PDB entry 6PUK | X-ray diffraction, 2.08 A resolution | chains B and G of the 4 polymer chains in the assembly

# Chain B
Molecule: TRA@ protein
From: Homo sapiens
Chain sequence (204 residues; numbered 0 to 203; the number before each row is that of its first residue; numbering starts at 0):
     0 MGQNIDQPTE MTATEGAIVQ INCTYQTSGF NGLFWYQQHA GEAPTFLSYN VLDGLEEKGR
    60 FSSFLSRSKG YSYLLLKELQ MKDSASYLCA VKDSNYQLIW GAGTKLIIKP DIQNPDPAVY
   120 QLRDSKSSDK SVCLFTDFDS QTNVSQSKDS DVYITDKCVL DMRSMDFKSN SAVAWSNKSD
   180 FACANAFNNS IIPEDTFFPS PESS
Disordered / not traced: 0, 202-203
Disulfide bonds: Cys-22/Cys-88, Cys-132/Cys-182

# Chain G
Molecule: Human TCR beta chain
From: Homo sapiens
Chain sequence (246 residues; numbered 0 to 245; the number before each row is that of its first residue; numbering starts at 0):
     0 MNAGVTQTPK FQVLKTGQSM TLQCAQDMNH NSMYWYRQDP GMGLRLIYYS ASEGTTDKGE
    60 VPNGYNVSRL NKREFSLRLE SAAPSQTSVY FCASSVWTGE GSGELFFGEG SRLTVLEDLK
   120 NVFPPEVAVF EPSEAEISHT QKATLVCLAT GFYPDHVELS WWVNGKEVHS GVCTDPQPLK
   180 EQPALNDSRY ALSSRLRVSA TFWQNPRNHF RCQVQFYGLS ENDEWTQDRA KPVTQIVSAE
   240 AWGRAD
Disordered / not traced: 0, 245
Disulfide bonds: Cys-23/Cys-91, Cys-146/Cys-211
Ion coordination: Na+: Tyr-47, Pro-61, Tyr-64

# How chain B and chain G interact
Inter-chain disulfides: Cys-157(B)/Cys-172(G)
Pairs across the interface - 91 pairs, chain B then chain G:
  Asn-30(B) with Gly-100(G)
  Phe-33(B) with Gly-100(G); Ser-101(G); Gly-102(G); Glu-103(G)
  Tyr-35(B) with Glu-103(G); Leu-104(G), hydrogen bond (side chain-backbone); Phe-106(G), hydrophobic
  Gln-37(B) with Gln-37(G), hydrogen bond; Phe-90(G)
  Glu-41(B) with Phe-90(G)
  Ala-42(B) with Phe-90(G), hydrophobic; Phe-106(G), hydrophobic; Gly-107(G)
  Pro-43(B) with Phe-106(G)
  Phe-45(B) with Glu-103(G)
  Tyr-48(B) with Gly-100(G); Ser-101(G)
  Lys-91(B) with Glu-99(G), salt bridge; Gly-100(G), hydrogen bond (side chain-backbone); Gly-102(G), hydrogen bond (side chain-backbone)
  Tyr-95(B) with Gly-98(G); Glu-99(G)
  Leu-97(B) with Leu-104(G), hydrophobic
  Trp-99(B) with Tyr-35(G), hydrogen bond; Gly-42(G); Leu-43(G); Leu-104(G), hydrophobic; Phe-106(G), hydrophobic
  Gly-100(B) with Gly-42(G)
  Ala-101(B) with Met-41(G); Gly-42(G)
  Asp-115(B) with His-138(G), salt bridge
  Tyr-119(B) with Ser-132(G); Ala-134(G); Glu-135(G); His-138(G); Thr-139(G)
  Gln-120(B) with Ser-132(G)
  Leu-121(B) with Phe-129(G); Glu-130(G); Thr-143(G); Val-145(G), hydrophobic
  Arg-122(B) with Phe-129(G); Glu-130(G), salt bridge; Pro-131(G), hydrogen bond (side chain-backbone); Trp-202(G); Arg-243(G)
  Ser-124(B) with Val-128(G); Phe-129(G)
  Ser-127(B) with Ala-127(G); Phe-129(G)
  Lys-129(B) with Phe-129(G); Leu-147(G); Thr-149(G)
  Val-131(B) with Phe-129(G), hydrophobic; Leu-147(G), hydrophobic
  Leu-133(B) with Thr-143(G)
  Thr-135(B) with Arg-196(G)
  Asp-136(B) with Thr-139(G); Arg-196(G), salt bridge
  Tyr-152(B) with Leu-178(G), hydrophobic; Glu-180(G)
  Ile-153(B) with Leu-178(G)
  Thr-154(B) with Asp-174(G); Ser-192(G), hydrogen bond
  Cys-157(B) with Cys-172(G), disulfide; Thr-173(G); Arg-194(G)
  Val-158(B) with Cys-172(G), hydrogen bond (backbone-side chain)
  Leu-159(B) with Gly-170(G); Cys-172(G), hydrophobic; Arg-196(G)
  Asp-160(B) with Gly-170(G), hydrogen bond (backbone-backbone)
  Met-161(B) with Arg-196(G); Val-197(G); Ser-198(G)
  Arg-162(B) with Ser-169(G), hydrogen bond (backbone-side chain)
  Met-164(B) with Lys-141(G); Ser-198(G)
  Phe-166(B) with Lys-141(G); Arg-196(G)
  Ser-168(B) with Arg-196(G), hydrogen bond
  Ser-170(B) with Arg-194(G), hydrogen bond (backbone-side chain)
  Ala-171(B) with Arg-194(G)
  Val-172(B) with Arg-194(G)
  Trp-174(B) with Leu-147(G), hydrophobic; Thr-149(G); Ala-190(G), hydrophobic
  Phe-196(B) with His-138(G)
  Pro-198(B) with Ala-134(G), hydrophobic
Interface residues without a listed pair, chain B (49 interface residues in all): Leu-87, Asp-123, Ser-149, Asp-155
Interface residues without a listed pair, chain G (50 interface residues in all): Gly-40, Glu-108, Ile-136, Leu-144, Val-171

# Overview
49 residues of chain B and 50 residues of chain G are in contact; the contacts include 1 disulfide bond, 12
hydrogen bonds and 4 salt bridges. Among the polar pairs are Lys-91(B)/Glu-99(G), Asp-115(B)/His-138(G) and
Arg-122(B)/Glu-130(G).
Here chain B is TRA@ protein and chain G is Human TCR beta chain, both from Homo sapiens. Entry 6PUK
(Structure of human MAIT A-F7 TCR in complex with human MR1-JYM72) was determined by X-ray diffraction (same
publication as 6PUC, 6PUD, 6PUE, 6PUF, 6PUG, 6PUH and 4 further entries).
